5CJX - chains A and J of the 12 polymer chains in the assembly; structure by X-ray diffraction, 3.58 A resolution.

Chain A:
Name: 8ANC195 G52K5 heavy chain, IG gamma-1 chain
Source organism: Homo sapiens
Chain sequence (244 residues; each row starts with the number of its first residue; note: 1 number in that range is skipped by the numbering (no residue carries it; nothing is unmodelled there); a row labelled like 77A-77D holds insertion residues (77A, then the next letters in order)):
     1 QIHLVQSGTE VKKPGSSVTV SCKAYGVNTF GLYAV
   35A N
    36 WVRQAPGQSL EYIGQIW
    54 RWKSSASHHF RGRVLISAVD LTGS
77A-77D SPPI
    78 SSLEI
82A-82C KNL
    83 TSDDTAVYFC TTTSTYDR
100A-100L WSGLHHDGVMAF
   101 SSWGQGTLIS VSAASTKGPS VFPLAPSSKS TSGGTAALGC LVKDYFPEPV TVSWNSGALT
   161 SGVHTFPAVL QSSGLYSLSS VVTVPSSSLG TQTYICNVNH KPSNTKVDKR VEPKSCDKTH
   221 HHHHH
Not modelled in the structure: 127-134, 214-225
Disulfide bonds: Cys22-Cys92, Cys140-Cys196

Chain J:
Name: BG505 Env gp41
Source organism: Human immunodeficiency virus 1
UniProtKB: Q2N0S6 (Q2N0S6_9HIV1); residues 512-664 here correspond to UniProt positions 509-661 (UniProt number = residue number - 3)
Chain sequence (153 residues; numbered 512 to 664; the number before each row is that of its first residue):
   512 AVGIGAVFLG FLGAAGSTMG AASMTLTVQA RNLLSGIVQQ QSNLLRAPEA QQHLLKLTVW
   572 GIKQLQARVL AVERYLRDQQ LLGIWGCSGK LICCTNVPWN SSWSNRNLSE IWDNMTWLQW
   632 DKEISNYTQI IYGLLEESQN QQEKNEQDLL ALD
Not modelled in the structure: 512-519, 548-568
Differences from the reference sequence: engineered mutation Pro559 (Ile556 in Q2N0S6), Cys605 (Thr602 in Q2N0S6)
Covalently attached groups: N-acetylglucosamine (NAG) linked to Asn611, Asn618; glycan linked to Asn637
What the authors report for this chain:
  - post-translational modification sites: Asn611, Asn637

Interface between chain A and chain J:
Pairs across the interface (8; chain A residue first):
  Arg100(A) with Leu629(J); Lys633(J), hydrogen bond (backbone-side chain)
  Trp100A(A) with Asp632(J); Lys633(J)
  Ser100B(A) with Lys633(J), hydrogen bond (backbone-side chain)
  His100E(A) with Lys633(J), hydrogen bond (backbone-side chain)
  His100F(A) with Glu634(J)
  Asp100G(A) with Gln630(J), hydrogen bond

Summary:
Chain A and chain J form an interface of 6 and 5 residues respectively; the contacts include 4 hydrogen bonds.
Polar contacts include Asp100G(A)-Gln630(J), His100E(A)-Lys633(J) and Ser100B(A)-Lys633(J).
N-acetylglucosamine is covalently linked to Asn611(J) and Asn618(J). The paper reports modification sites
Asn611(J) and Asn637(J).
Here chain A is 8ANC195 G52K5 heavy chain, IG gamma-1 chain (Homo sapiens) and chain J is BG505 Env gp41
(Human immunodeficiency virus 1). Entry 5CJX (Crystal structure of 8ANC195 Fab in complex with BG505 SOSIP.664
HIV-1 Env trimer) was determined by X-ray diffraction.
